Entry 9D3N (electron microscopy, 3.00 A resolution); this record covers chains F and I of the 10 polymer chains in the assembly.

[Chain F]
Protein: Histone H4
Source organism: Homo sapiens
UniProt: P62805 (H4_HUMAN); residues 24-102 here correspond to UniProt positions 25-103 (UniProt number = residue number + 1)
Chain sequence (79 residues; row label = number of the first residue in the row):
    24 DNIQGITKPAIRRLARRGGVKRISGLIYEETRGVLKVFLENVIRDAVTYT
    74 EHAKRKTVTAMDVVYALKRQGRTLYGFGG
Curated features (UniProtKB/Swiss-Prot):
  - modified residue: Lys31 (N6-(2-hydroxyisobutyryl)lysine), Lys44 (N6-(2-hydroxyisobutyryl)lysine), Ser47 (Phosphoserine), Tyr51 (Phosphotyrosine), Lys59 (N6-(2-hydroxyisobutyryl)lysine), Lys77 (N6-(2-hydroxyisobutyryl)lysine), Lys79 (N6-(2-hydroxyisobutyryl)lysine), Thr80 (Phosphothreonine), Tyr88 (Phosphotyrosine), Lys91 (N6-(2-hydroxyisobutyryl)lysine)
  - cross-link (Glycyl lysine isopeptide (Lys-Gly)): Lys31 (interchain with G-Cter in SUMO2), Lys59 (interchain with G-Cter in SUMO2), Lys79 (interchain with G-Cter in SUMO2), Lys91 (interchain with G-Cter in SUMO2)

[Chain I]
Molecule: 5S rDNA (noncoding strand)
Source organism: Xenopus borealis
Sequence (96 nucleotides; row label = number of the first residue in the row; numbers below 1 keep their minus sign (DG-48 is residue -48)):
   -48 GACCCTGGCATGGGGAGGAGCTGGGCCCCCCCCAGAAGGCAGCACAAGGG
     2 GAGGAAAAGTCAGCCTTGTGCTCGCCTACGGCCATACCACCCTGAA

[Interface between chain F and chain I]
Contacting residue pairs (11; chain F residue first):
  Arg35(F) - DA8(I)  salt bridge to the phosphate
  Arg39(F) - DA8(I)  salt bridge to the phosphate
  Arg45(F) - DA7(I)  sugar contact
  Arg45(F) - DA8(I)  phosphate contact
  Ile46(F) - DA7(I)  sugar contact
  Ile46(F) - DA8(I)  hydrogen bond to the phosphate
  Ser47(F) - DA7(I)  phosphate contact
  Gly48(F) - DA7(I)  hydrogen bond to the phosphate
  Arg78(F) - DT28(I)  phosphate contact
  Lys79(F) - DT28(I)  hydrogen bond to the phosphate
  Thr80(F) - DT28(I)  hydrogen bond to the phosphate
Also at the interface, not in a pair above, chain I (5 interface residues in all): DA9, DC27

[Summary]
Chain F and chain I form an interface of 9 and 5 residues respectively, with 4 hydrogen bonds and 2 salt
bridges. Among the polar pairs are Ile46(F)-DA8(I), Gly48(F)-DA7(I) and Lys79(F)-DT28(I).
Here chain F is Histone H4 (Homo sapiens) and chain I is 5S rDNA (noncoding strand) (Xenopus borealis). Entry
9D3N (167-bp 5S rDNA nucleosome cross-linked with glutaraldehyde) was determined by electron microscopy (same
publication as 9D3K, 9D3L, 9D3O, 9D3Q, 9D3R, 9D3S and 9D3T).
